Entry 4Q4A (X-ray diffraction, 2.60 A resolution); this record covers chains A and B.

[Chain A]
Protein: ABC transporter
Organism: Thermotoga maritima
UniProtKB: Q9WYC3 (Q9WYC3_THEMA); residues 2-577 here = UniProt positions 2-577
Chain sequence (587 residues; numbered -9 to 577; the number before each row is that of its first residue; numbers below 1 keep their minus sign (Gly-9 is residue -9)):
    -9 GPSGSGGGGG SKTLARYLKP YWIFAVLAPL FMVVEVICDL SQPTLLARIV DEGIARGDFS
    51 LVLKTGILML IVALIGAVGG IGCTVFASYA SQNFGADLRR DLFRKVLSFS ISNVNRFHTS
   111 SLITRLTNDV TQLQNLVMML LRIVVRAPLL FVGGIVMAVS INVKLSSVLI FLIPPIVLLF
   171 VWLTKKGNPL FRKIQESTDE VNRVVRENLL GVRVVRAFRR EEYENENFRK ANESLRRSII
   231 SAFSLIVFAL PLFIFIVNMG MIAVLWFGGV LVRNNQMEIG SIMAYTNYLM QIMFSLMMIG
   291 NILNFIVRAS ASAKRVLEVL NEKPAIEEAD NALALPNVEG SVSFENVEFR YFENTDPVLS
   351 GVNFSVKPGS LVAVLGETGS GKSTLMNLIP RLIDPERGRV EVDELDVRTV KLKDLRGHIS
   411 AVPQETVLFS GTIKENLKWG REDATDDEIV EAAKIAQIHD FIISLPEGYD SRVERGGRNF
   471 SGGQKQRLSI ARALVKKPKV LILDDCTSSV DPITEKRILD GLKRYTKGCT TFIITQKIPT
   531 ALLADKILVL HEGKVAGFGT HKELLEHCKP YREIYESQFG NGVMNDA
Not modelled in the structure: -9 to -3, 570-577
Construct notes: expression tag (-9 to 1)
Metal / ion sites: Mg2+: Ser373, Gln414 (together with AMP-PNP)
Small-molecule neighbours: AMP-PNP (ANP; phosphoaminophosphonic acid-adenylate ester): Ile101, Asn105, Tyr341, Phe342, Val348, Glu367, Thr368, Gly369, Ser370, Gly371, Lys372, Ser373, Thr374, Gln414, Asp495, Gln526
What the authors report for this chain:
  - mutagenesis - D501A (16-fold): decreased catalytic activity on ATP
  - contacts within the chain: Ser373-Asp494 (hydrogen bond)
  - Mg2+ coordination: Ser373
  - conformationally variable residues: Thr368, Gln526

[Chain B]
Protein: Uncharacterized ABC transporter ATP-binding protein TM_0288
Organism: Thermotoga maritima
UniProtKB: Q9WYC4 (Y288_THEMA); numbering as in UniProt (aligned over 1-598)
Chain sequence (598 residues; each row starts with the number of its first residue):
     1 MPEIRRRPHG PILEKPALKN PTATLRRLLG YLRPHTFTLI MVFVFVTVSS ILGVLSPYLI
    61 GKTIDVVFVP RRFDLLPRYM LILGTIYALT SLLFWLQGKI MLTLSQDVVF RLRKELFEKL
   121 QRVPVGFFDR TPHGDIISRV INDVDNINNV LGNSIIQFFS GIVTLAGAVI MMFRVNVILS
   181 LVTLSIVPLT VLITQIVSSQ TRKYFYENQR VLGQLNGIIE EDISGLTVIK LFTREEKEME
   241 KFDRVNESLR KVGTKAQIFS GVLPPLMNMV NNLGFALISG FGGWLALKDI ITVGTIATFI
   301 GYSRQFTRPL NELSNQFNMI QMALASAERI FEILDLEEEK DDPDAVELRE VRGEIEFKNV
   361 WFSYDKKKPV LKDITFHIKP GQKVALVGPT GSGKTTIVNL LMRFYDVDRG QILVDGIDIR
   421 KIKRSSLRSS IGIVLQDTIL FSTTVKENLK YGNPGATDEE IKEAAKLTHS DHFIKHLPEG
   481 YETVLTDNGE DLSQGQRQLL AITRAFLANP KILILDEATS NVDTKTEKSI QAAMWKLMEG
   541 KTSIIIAHRL NTIKNADLII VLRDGEIVEM GKHDELIQKR GFYYELFTSQ YGLVVEKE
Not modelled in the structure: 1-9, 594-598
UniProt features mapped onto this chain:
  - binding site (ATP): Gly388 to Thr395
What the authors report for this chain:
  - catalytic residues: Glu517 (proposed by the authors, not directly observed)
  - conformationally variable residues: Asn521
  - mutagenesis - D523A: increased catalytic activity on ATP

[How chain A and chain B interact]
Contacting residue pairs (228):
  Glu25(A) - Asn268(B)  hydrogen bond
  Cys28(A) - Asn272(B)
  Asp29(A) - Asn268(B)  hydrogen bond
  Asp29(A) - Asn272(B)  hydrogen bond
  Gln32(A) - Asn272(B)
  Gln32(A) - Phe275(B)
  Pro33(A) - Phe275(B)
  Leu36(A) - Phe275(B)  hydrophobic
  Leu36(A) - Ser279(B)
  Ile39(A) - Ser279(B)
  Gly43(A) - Leu287(B)
  Ile44(A) - Gly283(B)
  Ile44(A) - Ala286(B)  hydrophobic
  Ile44(A) - Leu287(B)
  Ile44(A) - Val293(B)  hydrophobic
  Ile44(A) - Ile296(B)  hydrophobic
  Gly47(A) - Leu287(B)
  Asp48(A) - Leu287(B)
  Phe49(A) - Leu287(B)  hydrophobic
  Val52(A) - Gly280(B)
  Val52(A) - Gly283(B)
  Val52(A) - Trp284(B)
  Val52(A) - Leu287(B)  hydrophobic
  Met59(A) - Phe275(B)  hydrophobic
  Met59(A) - Ala276(B)  hydrophobic
  Met59(A) - Ser279(B)
  Leu60(A) - Leu273(B)  hydrophobic
  Leu60(A) - Ala276(B)  hydrophobic
  Ala63(A) - Met269(B)
  Ala63(A) - Asn272(B)
  Ala63(A) - Leu273(B)  hydrophobic
  Leu64(A) - Met269(B)  hydrophobic
  Ala67(A) - Met269(B)  hydrophobic
  Gly70(A) - Pro265(B)
  Ile71(A) - Val262(B)  hydrophobic
  Thr74(A) - Ile258(B)
  Thr74(A) - Gly261(B)  hydrogen bond (side chain-backbone)
  Ser78(A) - Thr254(B)
  Ser78(A) - Gln257(B)  hydrogen bond (side chain-backbone)
  Ser78(A) - Ile258(B)  hydrogen bond (side chain-backbone)
  Tyr79(A) - Thr254(B)
  Gln82(A) - Leu249(B)
  Gln82(A) - Arg250(B)
  Gln82(A) - Gly253(B)
  Gln82(A) - Thr254(B)  hydrogen bond (side chain-backbone)
  Asn83(A) - Arg250(B)
  Ala86(A) - Asn246(B)  hydrogen bond (backbone-side chain)
  Ala86(A) - Arg250(B)
  Asp87(A) - Arg250(B)  salt bridge
  Arg89(A) - Leu215(B)
  Arg89(A) - Phe242(B)
  Arg89(A) - Asn246(B)  hydrogen bond
  Arg89(A) - Leu249(B)
  Arg90(A) - Phe242(B)
  Arg90(A) - Asp243(B)  salt bridge
  Phe93(A) - Asp222(B)
  Phe93(A) - Glu238(B)
  Phe93(A) - Met239(B)  hydrophobic
  Phe93(A) - Phe242(B)  hydrophobic
  Arg94(A) - Met239(B)  hydrogen bond
  Val96(A) - Ile223(B)  hydrophobic
  Val96(A) - Leu226(B)
  Leu97(A) - Leu226(B)  hydrophobic
  Leu97(A) - Ile229(B)  hydrophobic
  Leu97(A) - Lys230(B)  hydrogen bond (backbone-side chain)
  Leu97(A) - Glu235(B)
  Ser98(A) - Lys230(B)
  Phe99(A) - Leu226(B)
  Phe99(A) - Lys230(B)
  Ile101(A) - Thr227(B)
  Val104(A) - Leu226(B)  hydrophobic
  Thr109(A) - Ile223(B)
  Leu112(A) - Ile223(B)
  Ile113(A) - Glu220(B)
  Ile113(A) - Ile223(B)  hydrophobic
  Thr117(A) - Asn216(B)
  Met128(A) - Gln257(B)
  Arg132(A) - Gly261(B)
  Arg136(A) - Asn268(B)
  Arg193(A) - Ser442(B)
  Val195(A) - Ile137(B)  hydrophobic
  Arg196(A) - Ile137(B)
  Glu197(A) - Phe441(B)
  Glu197(A) - Ser442(B)  hydrogen bond
  Glu197(A) - Asn488(B)  hydrogen bond
  Asn198(A) - Phe117(B)
  Asn198(A) - Leu120(B)
  Asn198(A) - Gln121(B)  hydrogen bond
  Leu199(A) - Leu120(B)  hydrophobic
  Leu199(A) - Phe128(B)  hydrophobic
  Leu199(A) - His133(B)
  Leu199(A) - Ile136(B)  hydrophobic
  Leu199(A) - Ile137(B)  hydrophobic
  Leu200(A) - His133(B)
  Leu200(A) - Ile439(B)
  Gly201(A) - Ile439(B)
  Val202(A) - Phe128(B)  hydrophobic
  Arg203(A) - Val125(B)
  Arg203(A) - Asp129(B)  salt bridge
  Arg203(A) - Asn399(B)  hydrogen bond
  Arg203(A) - Phe404(B)
  Val204(A) - Thr438(B)
  Val204(A) - Arg504(B)
  Val205(A) - Gln121(B)
  Val205(A) - Phe441(B)  hydrophobic
  Val205(A) - Tyr451(B)
  Arg206(A) - Leu120(B)  hydrogen bond (side chain-backbone)
  Arg206(A) - Gln121(B)  hydrogen bond (side chain-backbone)
  Arg206(A) - Arg122(B)
  Arg206(A) - Val123(B)  hydrogen bond (side chain-backbone)
  Arg206(A) - Phe128(B)
  Arg206(A) - Glu339(B)  salt bridge
  Arg206(A) - Arg428(B)
  Ala207(A) - Met402(B)  hydrophobic
  Ala207(A) - Arg428(B)
  Phe208(A) - Tyr451(B)  hydrophobic
  Phe208(A) - Gly452(B)
  Phe208(A) - Arg504(B)
  Phe208(A) - Ala508(B)  hydrophobic
  Arg209(A) - Ser425(B)
  Arg209(A) - Arg428(B)  hydrogen bond (side chain-backbone)
  Arg209(A) - Ser429(B)
  Arg210(A) - Tyr451(B)
  Arg210(A) - Pro454(B)
  Glu211(A) - Gln121(B)
  Glu212(A) - Arg122(B)  salt bridge
  Glu214(A) - Phe117(B)
  Glu214(A) - Gln121(B)
  Glu214(A) - Tyr451(B)  hydrogen bond
  Asn215(A) - Phe117(B)
  Asn215(A) - Glu118(B)
  Asn215(A) - Gln121(B)
  Asn215(A) - Arg122(B)
  Phe218(A) - Arg113(B)
  Phe218(A) - Phe117(B)  hydrophobic
  Asn222(A) - Phe110(B)  hydrogen bond (side chain-backbone)
  Asn222(A) - Arg113(B)  hydrogen bond
  Asn222(A) - Lys114(B)
  Glu223(A) - Phe110(B)
  Leu225(A) - Arg113(B)
  Arg226(A) - Asp107(B)  salt bridge
  Arg226(A) - Phe110(B)
  Ile229(A) - Gln106(B)
  Ile230(A) - Leu102(B)
  Ile230(A) - Thr103(B)
  Ile230(A) - Gln106(B)
  Phe233(A) - Leu102(B)  hydrophobic
  Ser234(A) - Leu102(B)
  Val237(A) - Trp95(B)
  Val237(A) - Gly98(B)
  Val237(A) - Lys99(B)
  Phe238(A) - Trp95(B)
  Pro241(A) - Ser91(B)  hydrogen bond (backbone-side chain)
  Pro241(A) - Phe94(B)  hydrophobic
  Phe245(A) - Ala88(B)  hydrophobic
  Phe245(A) - Ser91(B)
  Asn248(A) - Tyr87(B)
  Met251(A) - Tyr87(B)
  Ile252(A) - Met80(B)
  Ile252(A) - Leu83(B)  hydrophobic
  Ile252(A) - Gly84(B)
  Ile252(A) - Tyr87(B)  hydrophobic
  Leu255(A) - Ile60(B)  hydrophobic
  Leu255(A) - Phe68(B)
  Leu255(A) - Met80(B)  hydrophobic
  Trp256(A) - Leu76(B)  hydrophobic
  Trp256(A) - Pro77(B)  hydrophobic
  Gly259(A) - Phe68(B)
  Gly259(A) - Phe73(B)
  Gly259(A) - Leu76(B)
  Val262(A) - Phe68(B)  hydrophobic
  Val262(A) - Arg71(B)
  Val262(A) - Phe73(B)  hydrophobic
  Arg263(A) - Arg71(B)  hydrogen bond (backbone-side chain)
  Arg263(A) - Phe73(B)
  Asn265(A) - Arg71(B)  hydrogen bond
  Ile269(A) - Ile64(B)  hydrophobic
  Ile269(A) - Phe68(B)  hydrophobic
  Met273(A) - Ile64(B)  hydrophobic
  Met273(A) - Ala297(B)  hydrophobic
  Asn277(A) - Phe275(B)
  Asn277(A) - Ile300(B)
  Glu367(A) - Asp523(B)
  Glu367(A) - Thr524(B)  hydrogen bond (side chain-backbone)
  Thr368(A) - Asn521(B)
  Thr368(A) - Val522(B)  hydrogen bond (side chain-backbone)
  Thr368(A) - Asp523(B)
  Pro380(A) - Leu231(B)  hydrophobic
  Leu382(A) - Thr227(B)
  Lys403(A) - Thr233(B)
  Arg406(A) - Lys230(B)
  Arg406(A) - Leu231(B)
  Ala411(A) - Leu231(B)  hydrophobic
  Phe419(A) - Glu221(B)
  Phe419(A) - Asp222(B)
  Phe419(A) - Gly225(B)
  Phe419(A) - Ile229(B)  hydrophobic
  Ser420(A) - Glu221(B)
  Trp429(A) - Val228(B)  hydrophobic
  Trp429(A) - Ile229(B)  hydrophobic
  Trp429(A) - Phe232(B)
  Trp429(A) - Arg234(B)
  Trp429(A) - Glu238(B)
  Gly430(A) - Phe232(B)
  Glu432(A) - Arg234(B)  salt bridge
  Arg465(A) - Gly217(B)
  Arg465(A) - Glu220(B)  salt bridge
  Arg465(A) - Glu221(B)
  Gly466(A) - Glu221(B)
  Arg482(A) - Val228(B)
  Arg482(A) - Phe232(B)
  Lys486(A) - Leu231(B)  hydrogen bond (side chain-backbone)
  Lys486(A) - Phe232(B)
  Asp501(A) - Pro389(B)
  Asp501(A) - Thr390(B)  hydrogen bond
  Ile503(A) - Ser589(B)
  Gln526(A) - Ser520(B)  hydrogen bond (side chain-backbone)
  Gln526(A) - Asn521(B)  hydrogen bond
  Pro529(A) - Gln590(B)
  Leu532(A) - Leu593(B)  hydrophobic
  Glu563(A) - Thr524(B)
  Glu563(A) - Lys525(B)  salt bridge
  Glu566(A) - Lys528(B)  salt bridge
  Ser567(A) - Thr524(B)
  Ser567(A) - Glu527(B)
  Gln568(A) - Leu550(B)
  Phe569(A) - Asn551(B)
  Phe569(A) - Tyr591(B)  hydrophobic
Also at the interface, not in a pair above, chain A (131 interface residues in all): Gly56, Val75, Leu116, Asn125, Asn192, Val194, Tyr213, Ile244, Gly258, Gln281, Ile409, Pro413, Val417, Pro502, Ile564
Also at the interface, not in a pair above, chain B (130 interface residues in all): Pro124, Ile141, Ile219, Ser224, Leu266, Leu277, Arg304, Tyr405, Ile433, Leu435, Leu440, Glu447, Ala505
Interface features reported in the paper:
  - interface residues, chain A: Thr368(A), Asp501(A), Gln526(A)
  - interface residues, chain B: Asn521(B)

[Summary]
The interface between chain A and chain B involves 131 residues on one side and 130 on the other; the contacts
include 31 hydrogen bonds and 10 salt bridges. Among the polar pairs are Asp87(A)-Arg250(B),
Arg90(A)-Asp243(B) and Arg203(A)-Asp129(B). From the paper: the catalytic residue Glu517(B); D501A of chain A
reduces catalytic activity on ATP.
Here chain A is ABC transporter and chain B is Uncharacterized ABC transporter ATP-binding protein TM_0288,
both from Thermotoga maritima. Entry 4Q4A (Improved model of AMP-PNP bound TM287/288) was determined by X-ray
diffraction together with 4Q4H and 4Q4J from the same study.
